PDB entry 7K9Y | X-ray diffraction, 3.20 A resolution | chains A and B of the 4 polymer chains in the assembly

# Chain A
Molecule: Trt
From: Geobacillus stearothermophilus
UniProtKB: E2GM63 (E2GM63_GEOSE); residues 1-420 here = UniProt positions 1-420
Sequence (428 residues; row label = number of the first residue in the row):
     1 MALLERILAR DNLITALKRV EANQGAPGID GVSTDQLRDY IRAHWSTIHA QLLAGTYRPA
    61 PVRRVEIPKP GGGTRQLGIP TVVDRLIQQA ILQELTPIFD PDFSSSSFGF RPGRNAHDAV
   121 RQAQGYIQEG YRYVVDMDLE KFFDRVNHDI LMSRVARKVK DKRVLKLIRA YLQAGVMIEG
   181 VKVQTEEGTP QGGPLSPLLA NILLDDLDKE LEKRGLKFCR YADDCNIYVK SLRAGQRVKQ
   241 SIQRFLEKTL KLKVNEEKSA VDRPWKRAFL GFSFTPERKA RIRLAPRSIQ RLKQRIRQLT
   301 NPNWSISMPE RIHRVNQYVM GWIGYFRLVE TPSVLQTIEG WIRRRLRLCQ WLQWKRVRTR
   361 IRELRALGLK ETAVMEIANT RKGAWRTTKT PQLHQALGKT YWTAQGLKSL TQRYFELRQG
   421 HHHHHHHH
Unresolved in the structure: 1, 427-428
Differences from the reference sequence: expression tag (421-428)
Bound ions: Mg2+: Asp138, Leu139, Asp223 (together with 2'-deoxyadenosine 5'-triphosphate)
Residues lining bound ligands: 2'-deoxyadenosine 5'-triphosphate (DTP): Lys69, Arg75, Leu77, Phe110, Asp138, Leu139, Glu140, Lys141, Phe142, Phe143, Gln191, Gly192, Asp223, Asn255, Lys258
From the paper describing this entry:
  - binding site for the 5-nt RNA strand: Asn23 to Ala26, Arg63, Val65, Ile67, Pro68, Leu77, Ile79, Arg85, Phe110, Gly192, Gly193, Pro194
  - contacts within the chain: Asp30-Gly31 (hydrogen bond), Gly25-Arg85 (hydrogen bond), Ala26-Arg85 (hydrogen bond)
  - conformationally variable residues: Asn23
  - binding site for the 11-nt DNA strand (chain B): Gln24
  - binding site for 2'-deoxyadenosine 5'-triphosphate: Lys69, Arg75, Phe143
  - catalytic residues: Lys69, Arg75 (citing earlier work)
  - mutagenesis - I29R, R85A: decreased catalytic activity on TS (citing earlier work)
  - mutagenesis - D30A: unchanged catalytic activity on TS (citing earlier work)
  - mutagenesis - N23A/Q24A, N23G/Q24G, Q24G: unchanged catalytic activity on acceptor RNA
  - mutagenesis - R63A, V65A/I67A: decreased binding to acceptor RNA
  - mutagenesis - L77A/I79A (25-fold): decreased catalytic activity on TS
  - mutagenesis - P68A: unchanged catalytic activity on TS
  - mutagenesis - F143A (40-fold): decreased catalytic activity on NTA
  - mutagenesis - F143A: decreased catalytic activity (PE activity)
  - mutagenesis - F143A: unchanged catalytic activity on TS1
  - mutagenesis - F143A (70-fold): decreased catalytic activity on blunt-end duplex
  - mutagenesis - F143A: decreased binding to dNTP
  - mutagenesis - N23A, N23A/Q24A, N23G/Q24G, Q24G, P68A: unchanged catalytic activity with the 5-nt RNA strand
  - mutagenesis - R63A, V65A/I67A, L77A/I79A (25-fold): decreased catalytic activity with the 5-nt RNA strand

# Chain B
Molecule: 11-nt DNA strand
Sequence (11 nucleotides; each row starts with the number of its first residue):
     1 CTCCAGGCAA C

# Interface between chain A and chain B
Residue-residue contacts (19; chain A residue first):
  Thr15(A) - DC3(B)  phosphate contact
  Lys18(A) - DC3(B)  sugar contact
  Lys18(A) - DC4(B)  phosphate contact
  Ala22(A) - DC4(B)  phosphate contact
  Gln24(A) - DG6(B)  phosphate contact
  Phe110(A) - DC11(B)  base contact
  Tyr221(A) - DA10(B)  hydrogen bond to the base
  Leu270(A) - DA10(B)  phosphate contact
  Leu270(A) - DC11(B)  phosphate contact
  Arg291(A) - DA10(B)  salt bridge to the phosphate
  Gln317(A) - DG7(B)  sugar contact
  Tyr318(A) - DC8(B)  phosphate contact
  Tyr318(A) - DA9(B)  hydrogen bond to the phosphate
  Gly321(A) - DC8(B)  sugar contact
  Trp322(A) - DC8(B)  sugar contact
  Trp322(A) - DA9(B)  phosphate contact
  Tyr325(A) - DA9(B)  sugar contact
  Tyr325(A) - DA10(B)  hydrogen bond to the sugar
  Phe326(A) - DA9(B)  phosphate contact
Other interface residues (no listed pair), chain A (17 interface residues in all): Asp224, Gly271, Arg295
Other interface residues (no listed pair), chain B (9 interface residues in all): DA5

# Summary
17 residues of chain A face 9 of chain B across their interface, with 3 hydrogen bonds and 1 salt bridge.
Among the polar pairs are Tyr221(A)-DA10(B), Tyr325(A)-DA10(B) and Tyr318(A)-DA9(B). The paper reports
catalytic residues Lys69(A) and Arg75(A); I29R, R85A and L77A/I79A of chain A reduce catalytic activity on TS;
12 substitutions were tested in all.
Here chain A is Trt (Geobacillus stearothermophilus) and chain B is an 11-nt DNA strand. Entry 7K9Y (GsI-IIC
RT Template-Switching Complex (twinned)) was determined by X-ray diffraction.
